6PSF - chains A and D of the 5 polymer chains in the assembly; structure by electron microscopy, 3.50 A resolution.

# Chain A
Protein: Capsid protein VP1
From: Rhinovirus C
Notes: EC 3.4.22.29, 3.6.1.15, 3.4.22.28, 2.7.7.48
UniProtKB: E5D8F2 (E5D8F2_9ENTO); residues 1-279 here correspond to UniProt positions 568-846 (UniProt number = residue number + 567)
Sequence (279 residues; numbered 1 to 279; the number before each row is that of its first residue):
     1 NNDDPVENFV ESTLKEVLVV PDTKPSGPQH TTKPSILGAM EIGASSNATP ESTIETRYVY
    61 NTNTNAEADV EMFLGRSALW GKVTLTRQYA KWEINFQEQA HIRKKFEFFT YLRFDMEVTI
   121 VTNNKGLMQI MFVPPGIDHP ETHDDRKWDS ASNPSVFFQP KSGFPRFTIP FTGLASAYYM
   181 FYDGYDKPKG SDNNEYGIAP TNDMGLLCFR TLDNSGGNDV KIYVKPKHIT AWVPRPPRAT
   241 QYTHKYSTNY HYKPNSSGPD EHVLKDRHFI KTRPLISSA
Disordered / not traced: 1-18
Sequence notes: variant Lys-125 (Thr692 in E5D8F2)
Curated features (UniProtKB/Swiss-Prot):
  - site: Ala-279 (Cleavage)

# Chain D
Protein: Capsid protein VP4
From: Rhinovirus C
Notes: EC 3.4.22.29, 3.6.1.15, 3.4.22.28, 2.7.7.48
UniProtKB: E5D8F2 (E5D8F2_9ENTO); residues 1-66 here correspond to UniProt positions 2-67 (UniProt number = residue number + 1)
Sequence (66 residues; each row starts with the number of its first residue):
     1 GAQVSRQNNG THENGVTASN GSVIKYFNIN YYKDSASSGL SRQDFSQDPS KFTQPLVDTL
    61 TNPALM
Disordered / not traced: 1-27, 43-47, 58-66
Curated features (UniProtKB/Swiss-Prot):
  - site: Met-66 (Cleavage)
  - lipidation: Gly-1 (N-myristoyl glycine)

# How chain A and chain D interact
Contacting residue pairs - 20 pairs, chain A then chain D:
  Ile-42(A) with Leu-56(D)
  Gly-43(A) with Pro-55(D)
  Ala-44(A) with Thr-53(D)
  Ser-45(A) with Thr-53(D), hydrogen bond (backbone-backbone); Gln-54(D), hydrogen bond (backbone-side chain)
  Asn-47(A) with Gln-54(D), hydrogen bond
  Glu-71(A) with Leu-40(D); Ser-41(D), hydrogen bond (side chain-backbone)
  Gly-75(A) with Leu-40(D)
  Thr-168(A) with Ala-36(D)
  Lys-225(A) with Leu-40(D)
  Lys-227(A) with Ala-36(D); Ser-37(D); Ser-38(D), hydrogen bond (side chain-backbone); Leu-40(D)
  His-228(A) with Ser-35(D); Ser-38(D); Gly-39(D), hydrogen bond (side chain-backbone); Ser-41(D)
  Pro-234(A) with Phe-52(D), hydrophobic
Also at the interface, not in a pair above, chain A (16 interface residues in all): Met-72, Asp-115, Pro-170, Pro-226

# Overview
The interface between chain A and chain D involves 16 residues on one side and 12 on the other; the contacts
include 6 hydrogen bonds. Polar contacts include Ser-45(A)/Gln-54(D), Asn-47(A)/Gln-54(D) and
Glu-71(A)/Ser-41(D).
Chain A is Capsid protein VP1 and chain D is Capsid protein VP4, both from Rhinovirus C; the structure,
Rhinovirus C15 complexed with domains I and II of receptor CDHR3, was determined by electron microscopy,
deposited together with 6PPO.
